Entry 8BEL (electron microscopy, 2.25 A resolution); this record covers chains C and E of the 14 polymer chains in the assembly.

[Chain C]
Molecule: Cytochrome b
From: Arabidopsis thaliana
Reference sequence: P42792 (CYB_ARATH); numbering as in UniProt (aligned over 1-393)
Chain sequence (393 residues; row label = number of the first residue in the row):
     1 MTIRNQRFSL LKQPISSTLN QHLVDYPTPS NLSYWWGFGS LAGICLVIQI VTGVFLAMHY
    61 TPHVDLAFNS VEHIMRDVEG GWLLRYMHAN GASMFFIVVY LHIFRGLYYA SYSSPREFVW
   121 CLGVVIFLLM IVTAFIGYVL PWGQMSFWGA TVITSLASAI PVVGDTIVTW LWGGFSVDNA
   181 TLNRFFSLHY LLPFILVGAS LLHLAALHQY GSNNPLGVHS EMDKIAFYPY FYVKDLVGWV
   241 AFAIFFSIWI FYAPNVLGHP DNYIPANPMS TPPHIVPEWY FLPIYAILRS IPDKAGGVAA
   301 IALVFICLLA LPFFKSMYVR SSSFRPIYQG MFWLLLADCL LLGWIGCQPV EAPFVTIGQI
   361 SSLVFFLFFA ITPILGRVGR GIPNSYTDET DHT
Not modelled in the structure: 1, 389-393
Construct notes: variant S40 (Pro in P42792)
Ion coordination: heme Fe site 1: H88, H189; heme Fe site 2: H102, H203
Ligand contacts:
  - 1,2-diacyl-glycerol-3-sn-phosphate (3PH), molecule 1: V162, V163, T166, I167
  - 1,2-diacyl-glycerol-3-sn-phosphate (3PH), molecule 2: T166, I167, W170, V298
  - 1,2-diacyl-glycerol-3-sn-phosphate / cardiolipin: S33, Y34, W35, F38, L41, I97, L101, Y109, G238, A241, F242, F245, W249, V256, L257, W279, W333, L336, L340
  - heme (HEM), molecule 1: W36, G37, F38, G39, S40, A42, G43, F95, V99, H102, I103, R105, S111, Y112, R116, V119, W120, G123, V124, I126, F127, M130, L196, S200, H203, L204, L207, S212, N213
  - heme (HEM), molecule 2: L46, Q49, I50, G53, V54, L56, A57, Y60, V71, R85, H88, A89, A92, F95, M130, T133, A134, G137, Y138, L140, P141, F186, H189, Y190, P193, F194, Y280
  - phosphatidylcholine (PC7; (7S)-4-hydroxy-N,N,N-trimethyl-9-oxo-7-[(palmitoyloxy)methyl]-3,5,8-trioxa-4-phosphahexacosan-1-aminium 4-oxide): W35, Y100, L101, F104, R105, Y108, Y109, P215, W279, S323, Q329, F332, W333, L336, L340
  - phosphatidylglycerol (PGT; (1S)-2-{[{[(2R)-2,3-dihydroxypropyl]oxy}(hydroxy)phosphoryl]oxy}-1-[(palmitoyloxy)methyl]ethyl stearate), molecule 1: S9, L10, L11, S16, L23, V24, S40, G43, I44, V47, F227, Y228, Y232, W239
  - phosphatidylglycerol (PGT), molecule 2: A241, I244, F245, I248, W249, Y252, A253, V256
  - phosphatidylglycerol (PGT), molecule 3: M317, R325, P326, I327, G330, M331, L334, L335, V364, L367, F368, I371, L375, V378, G379, I382, Y386
  - UQ5 (2,3-dimethoxy-5-methyl-6-(3,11,15,19-tetramethyl-eicosa-2,6,10,14,18-pentaenyl)-[1,4]benzoquinone), molecule 1: H22, L23, Y26, T28, G39, S40, G43, L46, V47, V197, S200, L201, L204, L207, H208, F227, D235
  - UQ5, molecule 2: I131, V132, F135, I136, G149, V152, I153, T154, W170, L171, F185, L188, I275, V276, P277, F281, I284, Y285
  - ubiquinone-7 (UQ7): V51, F55, M58
UniProt features mapped onto this chain:
  - binding site (heme b): H88, H102, H189, H203
  - binding site (a ubiquinone): H208
What the authors report for this chain:
  - catalytic residues: H259, Y280

[Chain E]
Molecule: Cytochrome c1 2, heme protein, mitochondrial
From: Arabidopsis thaliana
Reference sequence: Q9FKS5 (CYC1B_ARATH); residues 1-307 here = UniProt positions 1-307
Chain sequence (307 residues; numbered 1 to 307; the number before each row is that of its first residue):
     1 MVGGGVIRQL LRRKLHSQSV ATPVLSWLSS KKANEDAGSA GLRAFALMGA GITGLLSFST
    61 VASADEAEHG LECPNYPWPH EGILSSYDHA SIRRGHQVYQ QVCASCHSMS LISYRDLVGV
   121 AYTEEEAKAM AAEIEVVDGP NDEGEMFTRP GKLSDRLPEP YSNESAARFA NGGAYPPDLS
   181 LVTKARHNGQ NYVFALLTGY RDPPAGISIR EGLHYNPYFP GGAIAMPKML NDEAVEYEDG
   241 TPATEAQMGK DVVSFLSWAA EPEMEERKLM GFKWIFLLSL ALLQAAYYRR LKWSVLKSRK
   301 LVLDVVN
Not modelled in the structure: 1-63
Ion coordination: heme Fe near H107 (its only coordinating residue here)
Ligand contacts:
  - 1,2-diacyl-glycerol-3-sn-phosphate (3PH): I83, L84, S85, F272
  - heme (HEM): V102, C103, S105, C106, H107, N171, A174, Y175, P176, P177, L179, V182, R186, Y192, V193, L196, L197, F219, A223, I224, A225, M226, P227, M229, L230, V252
  - phosphatidylcholine (PC7; (7S)-4-hydroxy-N,N,N-trimethyl-9-oxo-7-[(palmitoyloxy)methyl]-3,5,8-trioxa-4-phosphahexacosan-1-aminium 4-oxide): L277, L280, L283, Q284, Y287
  - phosphatidylglycerol (PGT; (1S)-2-{[{[(2R)-2,3-dihydroxypropyl]oxy}(hydroxy)phosphoryl]oxy}-1-[(palmitoyloxy)methyl]ethyl stearate): E81, G82, I83, K268, F272, I275, F276, S279, L282
UniProt features mapped onto this chain:
  - binding site (heme c): C103, C106, H107, M226

[Chain C / chain E interface]
Residue-residue contacts - 62 pairs, chain C then chain E:
  S30(C) with W293(E)
  Y34(C) with R289(E)
  F68(C) with L181(E), hydrophobic
  E72(C) with L111(E); L181(E)
  R76(C) with L111(E); I112(E); S180(E); L181(E); A259(E), hydrogen bond (side chain-backbone); A260(E); P262(E)
  D77(C) with R115(E), salt bridge
  W82(C) with E263(E); E266(E), hydrogen bond; R267(E); M270(E), hydrophobic
  L83(C) with M270(E), hydrophobic
  Y86(C) with K184(E), hydrogen bond
  D223(C) with R299(E), salt bridge
  I225(C) with W293(E), hydrophobic; L296(E), hydrophobic
  P229(C) with K292(E)
  Y230(C) with K292(E); W293(E), hydrogen bond (backbone-side chain); L296(E), hydrophobic
  F231(C) with W293(E), hydrophobic
  V233(C) with Y288(E), hydrophobic; R289(E); W293(E)
  K234(C) with R289(E)
  V237(C) with L282(E); A285(E); R289(E)
  V240(C) with L278(E); A281(E); L282(E)
  A243(C) with L278(E)
  I244(C) with L278(E), hydrophobic; S279(E); L282(E), hydrophobic
  S247(C) with I275(E); L278(E)
  I248(C) with I275(E), hydrophobic
  I250(C) with R267(E)
  F251(C) with R267(E), hydrogen bond (backbone-side chain); M270(E), hydrophobic; G271(E)
  Y252(C) with I83(E), hydrogen bond (side chain-backbone); K268(E), hydrogen bond (side chain-backbone); G271(E); F272(E), hydrogen bond (side chain-backbone); I275(E), hydrophobic
  P254(C) with R267(E)
  N255(C) with K184(E)
  P260(C) with K184(E); A185(E); R186(E); H187(E)
  Y263(C) with K184(E), hydrogen bond
  I264(C) with A185(E), hydrophobic; R186(E)
Other interface residues (no listed pair), chain C (34 interface residues in all): N69, M75, L236, A241
Other interface residues (no listed pair), chain E (33 interface residues in all): A286

[Overview]
34 residues of chain C and 33 residues of chain E are in contact, with 9 hydrogen bonds and 2 salt bridges.
Among the polar pairs are D77(C)-R115(E), D223(C)-R299(E) and R76(C)-A259(E). One phosphatidylglycerol
molecule is bound between chain C and chain E. From the paper: catalytic residues H259(C) and Y280(C).
Chain C is Cytochrome b and chain E is Cytochrome c1 2, heme protein, mitochondrial, both from Arabidopsis
thaliana; the structure, Cryo-EM structure of the Arabidopsis thaliana I+III2 supercomplex (CIII membrane
domain), was determined by electron microscopy, deposited together with 8BED, 8BEE, 8BEF, 8BEH, 8BEP, 8BPX,
8BQ5 and 8BQ6.
